6LQE - chains A and P; structure by X-ray diffraction, 1.90 A resolution.

== Chain A ==
Molecule: AT-rich interactive domain-containing protein 4
From: Arabidopsis thaliana
UniProtKB: Q6NQ79 (ARID4_ARATH); numbering as in UniProt (aligned over 673-747)
Amino-acid sequence (76 residues; each row starts with the number of its first residue):
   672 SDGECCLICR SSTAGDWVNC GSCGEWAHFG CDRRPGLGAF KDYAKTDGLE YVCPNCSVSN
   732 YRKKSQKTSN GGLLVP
Disordered / not traced: 672-674, 730-747
Differences from the reference sequence: expression tag (672)
Curated features (UniProtKB/Swiss-Prot):
  - zinc finger: Gly674 to Ser730 (PHD-type)
Metal / ion sites: Zn2+ site 1: Cys677, Cys680, His699, Cys702; Zn2+ site 2: Cys691, Cys694, Cys724, Cys727

== Chain P ==
Molecule: 15-mer peptide from Histone H3.2
UniProtKB: P59226 (H32_ARATH); residues 1-15 here correspond to UniProt positions 2-16 (UniProt number = residue number + 1)
Amino-acid sequence (15 residues; numbered 1 to 15; the number before each row is that of its first residue):
     1 ARTKQTARKS TGGKA
Disordered / not traced: 9-15
Modified residues: Lys4 (N-trimethyllysine; M3L)
Curated features (UniProtKB/Swiss-Prot):
  - site: Lys14 (Not N6-methylated)
  - modified residue: Lys4 (N6,N6,N6-trimethyllysine), Lys9 (N6,N6,N6-trimethyllysine), Ser10 (Phosphoserine), Thr11 (Phosphothreonine), Lys14 (N6-acetyllysine)

== Interface between chain A and chain P ==
Contacting residue pairs (28):
  Glu675(A) - Lys4(P)
  Ser683(A) - Arg8(P)  hydrogen bond (backbone-side chain)
  Thr684(A) - Thr6(P)
  Ala685(A) - Thr6(P)
  Ala685(A) - Ala7(P)  hydrophobic
  Gly686(A) - Lys4(P)
  Gly686(A) - Gln5(P)
  Gly686(A) - Thr6(P)  hydrogen bond (backbone-backbone)
  Asp687(A) - Lys4(P)
  Asp687(A) - Gln5(P)
  Trp688(A) - Thr3(P)
  Trp688(A) - Lys4(P)  hydrogen bond (backbone-backbone)
  Trp688(A) - Thr6(P)  hydrogen bond
  Val689(A) - Arg2(P)
  Val689(A) - Thr3(P)
  Asn690(A) - Arg2(P)  hydrogen bond (backbone-backbone)
  Trp697(A) - Arg2(P)
  Trp697(A) - Thr3(P)
  Trp697(A) - Lys4(P)
  Phe711(A) - Thr3(P)
  Phe711(A) - Lys4(P)
  Phe711(A) - Gln5(P)
  Tyr714(A) - Ala1(P)  hydrogen bond (backbone-backbone)
  Tyr714(A) - Thr3(P)
  Ala715(A) - Thr3(P)
  Gly719(A) - Ala1(P)
  Leu720(A) - Ala1(P)  hydrogen bond (backbone-backbone)
  Tyr722(A) - Ala1(P)
Other interface residues (no listed pair), chain A (17 interface residues in all): Glu721

== Overview ==
Chain A and chain P form an interface of 17 and 8 residues respectively, with 7 hydrogen bonds. Polar contacts
include Ser683(A)-Arg8(P), Trp688(A)-Thr6(P) and Gly686(A)-Thr6(P). The Zn2+ site 1 is built by Cys677(A),
Cys680(A), His699(A) and Cys702(A).
Chain A is AT-rich interactive domain-containing protein 4 (Arabidopsis thaliana) and chain P is a 15-mer
peptide from Histone H3.2; the structure, Crystal structure of Arabidopsis ARID5 PHD finger in complex with
H3K4me3 peptide, was determined by X-ray diffraction (same publication as 6LQF).
